Entry 3NR2 (X-ray diffraction, 2.90 A resolution); this record covers chains A and B.

Chain A (and B):
Name: Caspase-6
From: Homo sapiens
Notes: EC 3.4.22.59; chain B of this document is another copy of the same molecule, construct and numbering; everything in this record applies to it too
UniProt: P55212 (CASP6_HUMAN); numbering as in UniProt (aligned over 24-293)
Amino-acid sequence (294 residues; numbered 8 to 301; the number before each row is that of its first residue):
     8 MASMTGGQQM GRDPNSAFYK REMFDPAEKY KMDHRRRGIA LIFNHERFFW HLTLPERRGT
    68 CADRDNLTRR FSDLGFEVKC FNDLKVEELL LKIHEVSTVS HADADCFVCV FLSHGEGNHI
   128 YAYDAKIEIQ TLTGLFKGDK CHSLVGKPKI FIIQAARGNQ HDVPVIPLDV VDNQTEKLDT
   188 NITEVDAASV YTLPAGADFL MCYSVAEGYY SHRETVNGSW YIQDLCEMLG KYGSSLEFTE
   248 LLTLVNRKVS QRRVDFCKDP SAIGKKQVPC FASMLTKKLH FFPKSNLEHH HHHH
Disordered / not traced: 8-30, 167-186, 262-270, 293-301 (chain B: 8-30, 167-186, 261-271, 292-301)
Sequence notes: expression tag (8-23, 294-301); engineered mutation V93 (Ala in P55212), A163 (Cys in P55212)
Reported in the primary citation:
  - conformationally variable residues (order/disorder transition, side-chain flip): H168 to D186, Y217
  - post-translational modification sites: D193
  - contacts within the chain: E191-R220, D193-R220
  - specificity-determining residues: E221 (proposed by the authors, not directly observed)

How chain A and chain B interact:
Residue-residue contacts - 58 pairs, chain A then chain B:
  F31(A) with L251(B), hydrophobic; R254(B)
  D32(A) with L251(B); R254(B), hydrogen bond (backbone-side chain)
  P33(A) with Y239(B); L251(B), hydrophobic
  E35(A) with R254(B), salt bridge
  K144(A) with Y216(B), hydrogen bond
  T199(A) with T199(B); L200(B); P201(B)
  L200(A) with T199(B); E214(B)
  P201(A) with T199(B); C277(B), hydrophobic
  A202(A) with E214(B); Y216(B)
  G203(A) with Y216(B)
  A204(A) with Y216(B), hydrogen bond (backbone-side chain)
  A213(A) with P201(B), hydrophobic; M281(B), hydrophobic
  E214(A) with Q137(B)
  Y216(A) with K144(B); G203(B); A204(B)
  Y239(A) with P33(B)
  E247(A) with K285(B), salt bridge
  T250(A) with L282(B); T283(B); K284(B)
  L251(A) with F31(B), hydrophobic; P33(B), hydrophobic
  N253(A) with S280(B), hydrogen bond (side chain-backbone); M281(B); L282(B), hydrogen bond (side chain-backbone)
  R254(A) with F31(B); D32(B), hydrogen bond (side chain-backbone); E35(B), salt bridge; T283(B), hydrogen bond (side chain-backbone)
  S257(A) with T283(B)
  V275(A) with M281(B), hydrophobic
  P276(A) with M281(B)
  C277(A) with P201(B), hydrophobic; S280(B); M281(B), hydrophobic
  F278(A) with F278(B); A279(B); S280(B), hydrogen bond (backbone-backbone)
  A279(A) with F278(B)
  S280(A) with N253(B), hydrogen bond (backbone-side chain); C277(B); F278(B), hydrogen bond (backbone-backbone)
  M281(A) with A213(B), hydrophobic; N253(B); V275(B), hydrophobic; P276(B)
  L282(A) with N253(B), hydrogen bond (backbone-side chain)
  T283(A) with R254(B), hydrogen bond (backbone-side chain)
Also at the interface, not in a pair above, chain A (35 interface residues in all): M235, L243, K255, K284, K285
Also at the interface, not in a pair above, chain B (35 interface residues in all): A202, L243, E247, T250, K255, S257

Overview:
The chain A/chain B interface involves 35 residues from each chain; the contacts include 12 hydrogen bonds and
3 salt bridges. Polar contacts include E35(A)-R254(B), E247(A)-K285(B) and D32(A)-R254(B). The paper reports
the specificity determinant E221(A); a modification site at D193(A).
Chain A and chain B are both Caspase-6 (Homo sapiens); the structure, Crystal structure of Caspase-6 zymogen,
was determined by X-ray diffraction together with 3OD5 from the same study.
